PDB entry 2P1C | X-ray diffraction, 2.45 A resolution | chains A and B

# Chain A (and B)
Name: Farnesyl pyrophosphate synthase
Source organism: Trypanosoma brucei
Notes: EC 2.5.1.10; chain B of this document is another copy of the same molecule, construct and numbering; everything in this record applies to it too
UniProt: Q86C09 (Q86C09_9TRYP); residue numbers follow UniProt; this construct covers 1-367
Chain sequence (390 residues; numbered -22 to 367; the number before each row is that of its first residue; numbers below 1 keep their minus sign (Met-22 is residue -22)):
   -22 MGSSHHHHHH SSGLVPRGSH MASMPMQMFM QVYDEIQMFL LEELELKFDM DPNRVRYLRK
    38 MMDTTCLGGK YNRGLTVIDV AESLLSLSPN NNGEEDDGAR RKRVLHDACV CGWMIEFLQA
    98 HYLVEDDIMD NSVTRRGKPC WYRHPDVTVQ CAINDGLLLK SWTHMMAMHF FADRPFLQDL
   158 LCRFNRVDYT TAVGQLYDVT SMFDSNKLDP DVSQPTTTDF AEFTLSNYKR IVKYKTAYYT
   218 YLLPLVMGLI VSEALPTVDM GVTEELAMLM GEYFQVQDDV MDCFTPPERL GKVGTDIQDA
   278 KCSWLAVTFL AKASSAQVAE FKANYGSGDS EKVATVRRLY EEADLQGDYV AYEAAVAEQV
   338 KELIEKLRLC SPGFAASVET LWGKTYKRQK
Unresolved in the structure: -22 to 0, 64-73
Sequence notes: expression tag (-22 to 0)
Residues lining bound ligands:
  - GG3 ({1-hydroxy-3-[methyl(4-phenylbutyl)amino]propane-1,1-diyl}bis(phosphonic acid)): Tyr99, Leu100, Glu102, Asp103, Met106, Asp107, Arg112, Thr168, Ala169, Gln172, Asp175, Lys212, Thr213, Tyr216, Gln252, Asp255, Lys269
  - Mg2+ (MG), molecule 1: Asp103, Asp107, Ser109, Arg112
  - Mg2+ (MG), molecule 2: Asp103, Asp107, Gln172, Asp175, Lys278
  - Mg2+ (MG), molecule 3: Asp255, Asp259, Asp273
What the authors report for this chain:
  - binding site for GG3: Tyr99, Met106, Arg112, Thr168, Ala169, Lys212, Thr213, Tyr216
  - specificity-determining residues: Tyr99 (proposed by the authors, not directly observed)

# Interface between chain A and chain B
Pairs across the interface - 121 pairs, chain A then chain B:
  Glu20(A) - Arg163(B)  salt bridge
  Glu20(A) - Tyr166(B)
  Leu21(A) - Tyr166(B)
  Leu21(A) - Val170(B)  hydrophobic
  Lys24(A) - Tyr211(B)
  Phe25(A) - Tyr166(B)  hydrophobic
  Phe25(A) - Thr167(B)
  Phe25(A) - Tyr174(B)  hydrogen bond (backbone-side chain)
  Phe25(A) - Tyr211(B)
  Asp26(A) - Tyr174(B)
  Asp26(A) - Arg207(B)  hydrogen bond (backbone-side chain)
  Asp26(A) - Tyr211(B)
  Met27(A) - Val170(B)  hydrophobic
  Met27(A) - Tyr174(B)
  Met27(A) - Arg207(B)
  Asp28(A) - Ser182(B)
  Asp28(A) - Arg207(B)  salt bridge
  Asn30(A) - Ser182(B)  hydrogen bond (side chain-backbone)
  Asn30(A) - Asn183(B)
  Arg31(A) - Tyr174(B)
  Arg31(A) - Thr177(B)  hydrogen bond
  Arg31(A) - Ser178(B)
  Arg31(A) - Ser182(B)
  Arg31(A) - Arg207(B)
  Arg33(A) - Leu185(B)  hydrogen bond (side chain-backbone)
  Tyr34(A) - Leu185(B)  hydrophobic
  Tyr34(A) - Pro187(B)  hydrophobic
  Leu35(A) - Leu173(B)  hydrophobic
  Lys37(A) - Asp186(B)  salt bridge
  Lys37(A) - Pro187(B)
  Lys37(A) - Asp188(B)  salt bridge
  His98(A) - Leu134(B)
  Met106(A) - Gln127(B)
  Trp118(A) - Pro187(B)  hydrophobic
  His121(A) - Pro187(B)
  His121(A) - Asp188(B)  salt bridge
  Pro122(A) - Pro187(B)
  Pro122(A) - Asp188(B)
  Pro122(A) - Ser190(B)
  Asp123(A) - Asp186(B)
  Asp123(A) - Pro187(B)  hydrogen bond (backbone-backbone)
  Asp123(A) - Asp188(B)
  Asp123(A) - Val189(B)
  Asp123(A) - Ser190(B)
  Val124(A) - Pro187(B)  hydrophobic
  Gln127(A) - Met106(B)
  Ile130(A) - Ile105(B)  hydrophobic
  Asn131(A) - Met106(B)
  Asn131(A) - Ala169(B)  hydrogen bond (side chain-backbone)
  Asn131(A) - Gln172(B)
  Asn131(A) - Leu173(B)
  Leu134(A) - Leu134(B)  hydrophobic
  Leu135(A) - Ala169(B)  hydrophobic
  Leu135(A) - Val170(B)
  Ser138(A) - Asp165(B)
  Ser138(A) - Tyr166(B)
  Trp139(A) - Tyr166(B)  hydrogen bond
  Met142(A) - Arg163(B)
  Met142(A) - Tyr166(B)  hydrophobic
  Met145(A) - Cys159(B)  hydrophobic
  Ala149(A) - Gln155(B)
  Leu154(A) - Gln155(B)
  Gln155(A) - Met145(B)
  Gln155(A) - Leu154(B)
  Cys159(A) - Met145(B)  hydrophobic
  Arg163(A) - Glu20(B)  salt bridge
  Arg163(A) - Phe25(B)
  Arg163(A) - Met142(B)
  Asp165(A) - Ser138(B)
  Tyr166(A) - Glu20(B)
  Tyr166(A) - Leu21(B)
  Tyr166(A) - Phe25(B)  hydrophobic
  Tyr166(A) - Ser138(B)
  Tyr166(A) - Trp139(B)  hydrogen bond
  Tyr166(A) - Met142(B)  hydrophobic
  Thr167(A) - Phe25(B)
  Ala169(A) - Asn131(B)  hydrogen bond (backbone-side chain)
  Ala169(A) - Leu135(B)  hydrophobic
  Val170(A) - Leu21(B)  hydrophobic
  Gln172(A) - Asn131(B)
  Leu173(A) - Leu35(B)  hydrophobic
  Leu173(A) - Asn131(B)
  Tyr174(A) - Phe25(B)  hydrogen bond (side chain-backbone)
  Tyr174(A) - Asp26(B)
  Tyr174(A) - Met27(B)  hydrogen bond (side chain-backbone)
  Tyr174(A) - Arg31(B)
  Val176(A) - Gln127(B)
  Val176(A) - Cys128(B)  hydrophobic
  Thr177(A) - Arg31(B)  hydrogen bond (backbone-side chain)
  Thr177(A) - Cys128(B)
  Phe180(A) - Thr125(B)
  Ser182(A) - Asp28(B)
  Ser182(A) - Asn30(B)
  Ser182(A) - Arg31(B)
  Ser182(A) - Arg33(B)
  Asn183(A) - Asn30(B)
  Leu185(A) - Arg31(B)
  Leu185(A) - Arg33(B)  hydrogen bond (backbone-side chain)
  Leu185(A) - Tyr34(B)  hydrophobic
  Asp186(A) - Asp123(B)
  Pro187(A) - Tyr34(B)  hydrophobic
  Pro187(A) - Lys37(B)
  Pro187(A) - Trp118(B)  hydrophobic
  Pro187(A) - His121(B)
  Pro187(A) - Pro122(B)
  Pro187(A) - Asp123(B)  hydrogen bond (backbone-backbone)
  Pro187(A) - Val124(B)  hydrophobic
  Asp188(A) - Lys37(B)
  Asp188(A) - His121(B)  salt bridge
  Asp188(A) - Pro122(B)
  Val189(A) - Pro122(B)
  Val189(A) - Asp123(B)
  Ser190(A) - Pro122(B)  hydrogen bond (side chain-backbone)
  Ser190(A) - Asp123(B)
  Arg207(A) - Asp26(B)  hydrogen bond (side chain-backbone)
  Arg207(A) - Met27(B)
  Arg207(A) - Asp28(B)  salt bridge
  Arg207(A) - Arg31(B)
  Tyr211(A) - Lys24(B)
  Tyr211(A) - Phe25(B)  hydrogen bond (side chain-backbone)
  Tyr211(A) - Asp26(B)
Other interface residues (no listed pair), chain A (64 interface residues in all): Glu102, Ile105, Thr125, Cys128, Asp132, Lys137, His141, Asn162, Ser178
Other interface residues (no listed pair), chain B (65 interface residues in all): His98, Glu102, Ile130, Asp132, Lys137, His141, Ala149, Asn162, Val176, Phe180, Glu199

# Summary
64 residues of chain A and 65 residues of chain B are in contact; the contacts include 18 hydrogen bonds and 8
salt bridges. Polar contacts include Glu20(A)-Arg163(B), Asp28(A)-Arg207(B) and Lys37(A)-Asp186(B). The paper
reports a binding site for GG3 at Tyr99(A), Met106(A) and Arg112(A) among others; the specificity determinant
Tyr99(A).
Both chains are Farnesyl pyrophosphate synthase (Trypanosoma brucei). Entry 2P1C (T. Brucei Farnesyl
Diphosphate Synthase Complexed with Bisphosphonate BPH-210) was determined by X-ray diffraction, deposited
together with 2Z7H.
